Entry 4JW3 (X-ray diffraction, 2.60 A resolution); this record covers chains A and C.

== Chain A ==
Molecule: Neocarzinostatin
From: Streptomyces malayensis
Reference sequence: P0A3S0 (NCZS_STRML); residues 1-112 here = UniProt positions 1-112
Sequence (120 residues; numbered 1 to 120; the number before each row is that of its first residue):
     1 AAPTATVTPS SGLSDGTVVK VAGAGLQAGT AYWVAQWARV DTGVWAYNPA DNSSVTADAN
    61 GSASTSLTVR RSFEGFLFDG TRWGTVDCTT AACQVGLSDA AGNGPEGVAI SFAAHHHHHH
Unresolved in the structure: 1, 113-120
Sequence notes: engineered mutation W33 (Asp in P0A3S0), A35 (Gly in P0A3S0), W37 (Cys in P0A3S0), R39 (Trp in P0A3S0), W45 (Leu in P0A3S0), Y47 (Cys in P0A3S0), N52 (Phe in P0A3S0); expression tag (113-120)
Cystine bridges: C88-C93
From the paper describing this entry:
  - conformationally variable residues (loop rearrangement, side-chain flip): W33, A100 to A101
  - specificity-determining residues: W33, W37, Y47, N52, F78, S98

== Chain C ==
Molecule: Alpha-helical artificial proteins
From: synthetic construct
Sequence (139 residues; numbered 1 to 139; the number before each row is that of its first residue):
     1 MRGSHHHHHH TDPEKVEMYI KNLQDDSYFV RRAAAAALGK IGDERAVEPL IKALKDEDRF
    61 VRSSAAYALG EIGDERAVEP LIKALKDEDW FVRRAAAVAL GEIGGERVRA AMEKLAETGT
   121 GFARKVAVNY LETHKSLIS
Unresolved in the structure: 1-7, 105-139

== Chain A / chain C interface ==
Residue-residue contacts (26; chain A residue first):
  W33(A) - F29(C)  hydrophobic
  Y47(A) - R32(C)
  Y47(A) - A36(C)
  P49(A) - A33(C)
  P49(A) - A37(C)
  A50(A) - Y19(C)  hydrogen bond (backbone-side chain)
  N52(A) - A33(C)
  S54(A) - V30(C)
  E74(A) - K40(C)
  F76(A) - A36(C)
  F78(A) - R32(C)  hydrogen bond (backbone-side chain)
  F78(A) - F60(C)
  F78(A) - F91(C)  hydrophobic
  D79(A) - S63(C)  hydrogen bond (backbone-side chain)
  D79(A) - S64(C)  hydrogen bond (backbone-backbone)
  D79(A) - Y67(C)
  D79(A) - F91(C)
  D79(A) - R94(C)  salt bridge
  G80(A) - S64(C)  hydrogen bond (backbone-side chain)
  G80(A) - Y67(C)
  T81(A) - Y67(C)
  R82(A) - K40(C)
  R82(A) - E71(C)  salt bridge
  S98(A) - F29(C)
  D99(A) - F29(C)
  A100(A) - F29(C)
Also at the interface, not in a pair above, chain C (18 interface residues in all): D25, S27, Y28
Interface features reported in the paper:
  - residue pairs: A50(A)-Y19(C) (hydrogen bond), D79(A)-S63(C) (hydrogen bond), D79(A)-R94(C) (salt bridge)
  - interface residues, chain A: W33(A), Y47(A), P49(A), F76(A), F78(A)
  - interface residues, chain C: Y19(C), Y28(C), V30(C), F60(C), Y67(C), F91(C)

== Overview ==
The interface between chain A and chain C involves 16 residues on one side and 18 on the other, with 5
hydrogen bonds and 2 salt bridges. Polar pairs include D79(A)-R94(C), R82(A)-E71(C) and A50(A)-Y19(C). The
paper describes hydrogen bonds between A50(A) and Y19(C) and D79(A) and S63(C); a salt bridge between D79(A)
and R94(C). From the paper: interface residues W33(A), Y47(A) and Y19(C) among others; specificity
determinants W33(A), W37(A) and Y47(A) among others.
Here chain A is Neocarzinostatin (Streptomyces malayensis) and chain C is Alpha-helical artificial proteins
(synthetic construct). Entry 4JW3 (Selection of specific protein binders for pre-defined targets from an
optimized library of artificial helicoidal repeat ...) was determined by X-ray diffraction, deposited together
with 4JW2.
